8QE9 - chains 1F and 1G of the 64 polymer chains in the assembly; structure by electron microscopy, 3.90 A resolution.

== Chain 1F (and 1G) ==
Name: DUF1071 domain-containing protein
From: Staphylococcus phage 80alpha
Notes: chain 1G of this document is another copy of the same molecule, construct and numbering; everything in this record applies to it too
UniProt: A0A0E1VL05 (A0A0E1VL05_STAA3); residue numbers follow UniProt; this construct covers 2-207
Sequence (206 residues; each row starts with the number of its first residue):
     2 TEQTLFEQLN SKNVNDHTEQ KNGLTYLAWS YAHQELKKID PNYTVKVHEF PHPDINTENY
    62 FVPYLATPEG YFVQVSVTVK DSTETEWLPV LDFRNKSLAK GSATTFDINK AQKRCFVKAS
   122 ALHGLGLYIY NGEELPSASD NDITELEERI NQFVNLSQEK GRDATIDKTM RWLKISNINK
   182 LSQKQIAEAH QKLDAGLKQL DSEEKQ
Not modelled in the structure: 2-3, 161-166, 205-207 (chain 1G: 2-3, 132-207)

== Chain 1F / chain 1G interface ==
Pairs across the interface (47; chain 1F residue first):
  W30(1F) with Y131(1G)
  S31(1F) with L128(1G); Y131(1G)
  H34(1F) with L123(1G), hydrogen bond (side chain-backbone)
  Q35(1F) with F7(1G); L128(1G)
  K38(1F) with F7(1G); L123(1G)
  P42(1F) with T5(1G); L6(1G), hydrophobic
  Y44(1F) with E85(1G)
  V46(1F) with E85(1G)
  V48(1F) with W88(1G)
  E50(1F) with F51(1G); W88(1G)
  H53(1F) with E70(1G), salt bridge
  I56(1F) with P54(1G), hydrophobic
  T58(1F) with P54(1G); N57(1G)
  N60(1F) with P52(1G)
  Y61(1F) with P52(1G); P54(1G); A67(1G), hydrogen bond (side chain-backbone); T68(1G)
  V63(1F) with T68(1G)
  P64(1F) with F73(1G), hydrophobic; W88(1G), hydrophobic
  Y65(1F) with T68(1G); E70(1G), hydrogen bond; F73(1G), hydrophobic
  Y72(1F) with E70(1G), hydrogen bond
  A104(1F) with E70(1G)
  T105(1F) with E70(1G); S98(1G)
  T106(1F) with E70(1G), hydrogen bond (backbone-backbone); G71(1G); Y72(1G), hydrogen bond (side chain-backbone); F73(1G); P90(1G); V91(1G)
  F107(1F) with P90(1G), hydrophobic; S98(1G)
  I109(1F) with F73(1G), hydrophobic
  N110(1F) with W88(1G); P90(1G)
  Q113(1F) with W88(1G)
  K114(1F) with E87(1G), salt bridge
Also at the interface, not in a pair above, chain 1F (32 interface residues in all): K39, T45, E59, F62, G102
Also at the interface, not in a pair above, chain 1G (30 interface residues in all): N11, L66, P69, Q75, L89, L92, L99, K101

== Overview ==
32 residues of chain 1F face 30 of chain 1G across their interface; the contacts include 6 hydrogen bonds and
2 salt bridges. Among the polar pairs are H53(1F)-E70(1G), K114(1F)-E87(1G) and H34(1F)-L123(1G).
Chain 1F and chain 1G are both DUF1071 domain-containing protein (Staphylococcus phage 80alpha); the
structure, Complex between the 80a-Sak SSAP and the SaPI2 Stl master regulator, was determined by electron
microscopy together with 8Q86, 8RC5 and 8PQ8 from the same study.
